Entry 7CK0 (X-ray diffraction, 1.80 A resolution); this record covers chain A.

[Chain A]
Molecule: Xylose isomerase
Source organism: Streptomyces rubiginosus
Notes: EC 5.3.1.5
Reference sequence: P24300 (XYLA_STRRU); numbering as in UniProt (aligned over 1-388)
Chain sequence (388 residues; row label = number of the first residue in the row):
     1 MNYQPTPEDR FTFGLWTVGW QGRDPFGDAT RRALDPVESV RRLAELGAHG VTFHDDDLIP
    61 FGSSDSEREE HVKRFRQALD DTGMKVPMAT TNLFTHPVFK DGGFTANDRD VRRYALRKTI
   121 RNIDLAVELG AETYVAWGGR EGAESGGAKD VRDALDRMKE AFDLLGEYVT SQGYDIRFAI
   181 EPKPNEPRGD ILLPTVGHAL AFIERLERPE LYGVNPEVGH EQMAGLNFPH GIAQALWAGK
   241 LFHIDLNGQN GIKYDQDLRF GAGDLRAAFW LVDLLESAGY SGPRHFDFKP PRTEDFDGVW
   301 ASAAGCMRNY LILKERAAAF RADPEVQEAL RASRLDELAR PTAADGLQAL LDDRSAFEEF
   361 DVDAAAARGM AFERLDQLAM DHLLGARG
Unresolved in the structure: 1, 388
Swiss-Prot annotation at these positions:
  - active site: His54, Asp57
  - binding site (Mg(2+)): Glu181, Glu217, His220, Asp245, Asp255, Asp257, Asp287

[Summary]
Curated annotation (UniProt) lists active-site residues His54 and Asp57 and 7 Mg2+-binding residues.
Chain A is Xylose isomerase (Streptomyces rubiginosus); the structure, Room temperature structure of glucose
isomerase delivered in lard by serial millisecond crystallography, was determined by X-ray diffraction
together with 7CJZ from the same study.
